PDB entry 6LA2 | X-ray diffraction, 3.89 A resolution | chains c and U of the 38 polymer chains in the assembly

Chain c:
Molecule: 343-nt DNA strand
Source organism: other sequences
Sequence (343 nucleotides; numbered 1 to 343; the number before each row is that of its first residue):
     1 CGCTGAAAAA AAACGCATCC CGGTGCCGAG GCCGCTCAAT TGGTCGTAGA CAGCTCTAGC
    61 ACCGCTTAAA CGCACGTACG CGCTGTCTAC CGCGTTTTAA CCGCCACTAG AAGCGCTTAC
   121 TAGTCTCCAG GCACGTGTGA GACCGGCACA TGAAAAAAAA AAGCATGCTC GAGTATGAAA
   181 AAAAAAACGC ATCCCGGTGC CGAGGCCGCT CAATTGGTCG TAGACAGCTC TAGCACCGCT
   241 TAAACGCACG TACGCGCTGT CTACCGCGTT TTAACCGCCA CTAGAAGCGC TTACTAGTCT
   301 CCAGGCACGT GTGAGACCGG CACATGAAAA AAAACAGCGG TAC

Chain U:
Protein: Histone H3.1
Source organism: Homo sapiens
UniProtKB: P68431 (H31_HUMAN); residues 0-135 here correspond to UniProt positions 1-136 (UniProt number = residue number + 1)
Chain sequence (136 residues; each row starts with the number of its first residue; numbering starts at 0):
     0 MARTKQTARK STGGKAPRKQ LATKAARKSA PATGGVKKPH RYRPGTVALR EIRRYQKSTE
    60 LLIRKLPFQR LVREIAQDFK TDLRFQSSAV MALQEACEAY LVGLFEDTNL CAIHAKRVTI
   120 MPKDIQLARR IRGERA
Disordered / not traced: 0-36
UniProt features mapped onto this chain:
  - modified residue: Arg2 (Asymmetric dimethylarginine), Thr3 (Phosphothreonine), Lys4 (Allysine), Gln5 (5-glutamyl dopamine), Thr6 (Phosphothreonine), Arg8 (Citrulline), Lys9 (N6,N6,N6-trimethyllysine), Ser10 (ADP-ribosylserine), Thr11 (Phosphothreonine), Lys14 (N6-(2-hydroxyisobutyryl)lysine), Arg17 (Asymmetric dimethylarginine), Lys18 (N6-(2-hydroxyisobutyryl)lysine), Lys23 (N6-(2-hydroxyisobutyryl)lysine), Arg26 (Citrulline), Lys27 (N6,N6,N6-trimethyllysine), Ser28 (ADP-ribosylserine), Lys36 (N6,N6,N6-trimethyllysine), Lys37 (N6-methyllysine), Tyr41 (Phosphotyrosine), Lys56 (N6,N6,N6-trimethyllysine) and 8 more in UniProt
  - lipidation: Lys18 (N6-decanoyllysine)

Interface between chain c and chain U:
Residue-residue contacts (28; chain c residue first):
  DG189(c) with Lys37(U), sugar contact
  DC190(c) with His39(U), sugar contact; Tyr41(U), hydrogen bond to the sugar
  DA191(c) with Tyr41(U), sugar contact; Arg49(U), hydrogen bond to the phosphate
  DC193(c) with Lys56(U), salt bridge to the phosphate
  DC265(c) with Pro43(U), phosphate contact; Gly44(U), hydrogen bond to the phosphate
  DG266(c) with Arg40(U), hydrogen bond to the base; Tyr41(U), sugar contact; Arg42(U), phosphate contact; Pro43(U), sugar contact; Gly44(U), hydrogen bond to the phosphate; Thr45(U), hydrogen bond to the phosphate; Val46(U), hydrogen bond to the phosphate; Ala47(U), hydrogen bond to the phosphate
  DC267(c) with Arg40(U), hydrogen bond to the sugar; Tyr41(U), hydrogen bond to the phosphate; Val46(U), phosphate contact
  DA274(c) with Arg63(U), sugar contact; Leu65(U), phosphate contact; Pro66(U), phosphate contact; Arg69(U), salt bridge to the phosphate
  DC275(c) with Arg63(U), phosphate contact; Lys64(U), hydrogen bond to the phosphate; Leu65(U), hydrogen bond to the phosphate
  DA283(c) with Arg83(U), sugar contact
  DG284(c) with Arg83(U), sugar contact
Interface residues without a listed pair, chain c (13 interface residues in all): DT192, DC255
Interface residues without a listed pair, chain U (21 interface residues in all): Glu50, Asp81, Lys115

Overview:
The interface between chain c and chain U involves 13 residues on one side and 21 on the other; the contacts
include 12 hydrogen bonds and 2 salt bridges. Polar pairs include DG266(c)-Arg40(U), DC190(c)-Tyr41(U) and
DC267(c)-Arg40(U).
Here chain c is a 343-nt DNA strand (other sequences) and chain U is Histone H3.1 (Homo sapiens). Entry 6LA2
(343 bp di-nucleosome harboring cohesive DNA termini assembled with linker histone H1.0) was determined by
X-ray diffraction together with 7COW, 6LER, 6L9Z and 6LAB from the same study.
